Entry 5TYX (X-ray diffraction, 1.95 A resolution); this record covers chains A and T of the 4 polymer chains in the assembly.

== Chain A ==
Protein: DNA-directed DNA/RNA polymerase mu
From: Homo sapiens
Notes: EC 2.7.7.7
UniProtKB: Q9NP87 (DPOLM_HUMAN); residue numbers follow UniProt; this construct covers 132-397, 410-494
Amino-acid sequence (356 residues; row label = number of the first residue in the row; note: 12 numbers in that range are skipped by the numbering (no residue carries them; nothing is unmodelled there)):
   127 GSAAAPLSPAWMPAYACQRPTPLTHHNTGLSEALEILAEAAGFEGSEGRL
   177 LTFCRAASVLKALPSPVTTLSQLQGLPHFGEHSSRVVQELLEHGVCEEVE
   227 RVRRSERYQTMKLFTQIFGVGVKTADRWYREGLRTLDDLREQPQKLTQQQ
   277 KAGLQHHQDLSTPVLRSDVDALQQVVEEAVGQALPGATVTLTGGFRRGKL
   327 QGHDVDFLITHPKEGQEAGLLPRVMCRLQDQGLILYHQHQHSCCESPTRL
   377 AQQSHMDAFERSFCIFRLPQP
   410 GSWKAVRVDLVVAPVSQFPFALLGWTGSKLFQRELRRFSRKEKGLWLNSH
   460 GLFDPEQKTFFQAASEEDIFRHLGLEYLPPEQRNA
Unresolved in the structure: 127-137, 365-384
Differences from the reference sequence: expression tag (127-131); conflict Gly-410 (Pro in Q9NP87)
Metal / ion sites: Mn2+ site 1: His-208 (shared with 1 residue of chain D); Mn2+ site 2 near His-219 (its only coordinating residue here); Na+: Thr-241, Ile-243, Val-246 (shared with 1 residue of chain P); Mn2+ site 3: Asp-330, Asp-332, Asp-418 (shared with 2 residues of chain P); Mn2+ site 4: Asp-330, Asp-332 (together with pyrophosphate) (shared with 1 residue of chain P); Mn2+ site 5: Glu-386, His-459
Ligand contacts: pyrophosphate (PPV): Gly-319, Gly-320, Arg-323, Lys-325, Gln-327, Gly-328, His-329, Asp-330, Asp-332
Curated features (UniProtKB/Swiss-Prot):
  - region: Arg-323 to Asp-332 (Involved in ssDNA binding)
  - binding site (Mg(2+)): Asp-330, Asp-332, Asp-418
  - site: Gly-433 (Responsible for the low discrimination between dNTP and rNTP)
What the authors report for this chain:
  - conformationally variable residues (side-chain flip): His-329
  - binding site for pyrophosphate: His-329

== Chain T ==
Molecule: 9-nt DNA strand
Sequence (9 nucleotides; numbered 1 to 9; the number before each row is that of its first residue):
     1 CGGCATACG
Metal / ion sites: Mn2+ near DG2 (its only coordinating residue here)

== Interface between chain A and chain T ==
Pairs across the interface - 25 pairs, chain A then chain T:
  Gly-174(A) with DC4(T), base contact
  Leu-177(A) with DC4(T), phosphate contact; DA5(T), phosphate contact
  Gln-364(A) with DG9(T), phosphate contact
  Phe-385(A) with DG9(T), phosphate contact
  Glu-386(A) with DC8(T), sugar contact; DG9(T), hydrogen bond to the phosphate
  Arg-387(A) with DA7(T), hydrogen bond to the base; DC8(T), hydrogen bond to the sugar; DG9(T), hydrogen bond to the phosphate
  Phe-389(A) with DG9(T), sugar contact
  Lys-438(A) with DA5(T), base contact
  Arg-442(A) with DA5(T), salt bridge to the phosphate
  Arg-445(A) with DA5(T), hydrogen bond to the base; DT6(T), hydrogen bond to the base
  Arg-446(A) with DC4(T), sugar contact; DA5(T), sugar contact
  Arg-449(A) with DT6(T), salt bridge to the phosphate
  Lys-450(A) with DG3(T), hydrogen bond to the phosphate; DC4(T), salt bridge to the phosphate
  Leu-456(A) with DT6(T), sugar contact
  Asn-457(A) with DT6(T), phosphate contact; DA7(T), hydrogen bond to the phosphate
  His-459(A) with DA7(T), phosphate contact; DC8(T), salt bridge to the phosphate
Interface residues without a listed pair, chain A (17 interface residues in all): Arg-181

== In short ==
17 residues of chain A face 7 of chain T across their interface; the contacts include 8 hydrogen bonds and 4
salt bridges. Polar pairs include Arg-387(A)/DA7(T), Arg-445(A)/DA5(T) and Arg-445(A)/DT6(T). Bound to chain
A: pyrophosphate. UniProt lists 3 Mg2+-binding residues on chain A. The paper reports a binding site for
pyrophosphate at His-329(A); conformational variability at His-329(A).
Here chain A is DNA-directed DNA/RNA polymerase mu (Homo sapiens) and chain T is a 9-nt DNA strand. Entry 5TYX
(DNA Polymerase Mu Product Complex, Mn2+ (15 min)) was determined by X-ray diffraction, deposited together
with 5TXX, 5TXZ, 5TYB, 5TYC, 5TYD, 5TYE and 7 further entries.
